PDB entry 6I9Y | X-ray diffraction, 2.14 A resolution | chains B and C of the 3 polymer chains in the assembly

# Chain B
Molecule: Urease subunit beta
From: Sporosarcina pasteurii
Notes: EC 3.5.1.5
UniProt: P41021 (URE2_SPOPA); numbering as in UniProt (aligned over 5-126)
Sequence (122 residues; numbered 5 to 126; the number before each row is that of its first residue):
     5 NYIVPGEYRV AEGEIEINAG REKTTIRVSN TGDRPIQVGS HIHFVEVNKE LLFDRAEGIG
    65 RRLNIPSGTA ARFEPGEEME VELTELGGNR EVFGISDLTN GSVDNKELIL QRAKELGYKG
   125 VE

# Chain C
Molecule: Urease subunit alpha
From: Sporosarcina pasteurii
Notes: EC 3.5.1.5
UniProt: A0A0H3YL32 (A0A0H3YL32_SPOPA); numbering as in UniProt (aligned over 1-570)
Sequence (570 residues; numbered 1 to 570; the number before each row is that of its first residue):
     1 MKINRQQYAE SYGPTVGDQV RLADTDLWIE VEKDYTTYGD EANFGGGKVL REGMGENGTY
    61 TRTENVLDLL LTNALILDYT GIYKADIGVK DGYIVGIGKG GNPDIMDGVT PNMIVGTATE
   121 VIAAEGKIVT AGGIDTHVHF INPDQVDVAL ANGITTLFGG GTGPAEGSKA TTVTPGPWNI
   181 EKMLKSTEGL PINVGILGKG HGSSIAPIME QIDAGAAGLK IHEDWGATPA SIDRSLTVAD
   241 EADVQVAIHS DTLNEAGFLE DTLRAINGRV IHSFHVEGAG GGHAPDIMAM AGHPNVLPSS
   301 TNPTRPFTVN TIDEHLDMLM VCHHLKQNIP EDVAFADSRI RPETIAAEDI LHDLGIISMM
   361 STDALAMGRA GEMVLRTWQT ADKMKKQRGP LAEEKNGSDN FRAKRYVSKY TINPAIAQGI
   421 AHEVGSIEEG KFADLVLWEP KFFGVKADRV IKGGIIAYAQ IGDPSASIPT PQPVMGRRMY
   481 GTVGDLIHDT NITFMSKSSI QQGVPAKLGL KRRIGTVKNC RNIGKKDMKW NDVTTDIDIN
   541 PETYEVKVDG EVLTCEPVKE LPMAQRYFLF
Modified positions: Lys220 (lysine nz-carboxylic acid; KCX)
Bound ions: Ni2+ site 1: His137, His139, Lys220, Asp363 (together with hydroxide ion); Ni2+ site 2: Lys220, His249, His275 (together with hydroxide ion); gold ion site 1: Cys322, His323; gold ion site 2: Cys322, Met367; gold ion site 3 near Cys555 (its only coordinating residue here)
Small-molecule neighbours: hydroxide ion (OH): His137, His139, Lys220, His249, His275, Gly280, Asp363
Reported in the primary citation:
  - Ni2+ coordination: His137, His139, Lys220, His249, His275, Asp363
  - post-translational modification sites: Lys220
  - gold ion coordination: Cys322, His323, Met367, Cys555
  - conformationally variable residues (loop rearrangement, side-chain flip): Asn310 to Ile340, Pro390 to Asn400, Val548 to Cys555

# Chain B / chain C interface
Contacting residue pairs - 92 pairs, chain B then chain C:
  Ile7(B) with Arg21(C); Asp26(C)
  Val8(B) with Arg21(C), hydrogen bond (backbone-side chain)
  Pro9(B) with Ala23(C); Lys441(C); Tyr567(C)
  Gly10(B) with Val20(C); Arg21(C); Ala23(C), hydrogen bond (backbone-backbone); Pro440(C); Lys441(C)
  Glu11(B) with Val20(C); Arg21(C), salt bridge; Trp28(C)
  Tyr12(B) with Ala9(C); Pro14(C); Gln19(C); Val20(C), hydrophobic; Gly126(C)
  Arg13(B) with Asp18(C); Gln19(C), hydrogen bond (backbone-backbone); Trp28(C)
  Val14(B) with Arg5(C); Gln6(C); Ala9(C), hydrophobic; Asp18(C)
  Ala15(B) with Arg5(C); Gly17(C); Asp18(C), hydrogen bond (backbone-side chain)
  Glu16(B) with Arg5(C), hydrogen bond (backbone-side chain)
  Gly17(B) with Arg5(C)
  Glu18(B) with Lys2(C); Ile3(C)
  Ile19(B) with Lys2(C); Ile3(C), hydrogen bond (backbone-backbone); Arg5(C); Tyr8(C), hydrophobic; Thr15(C); Tyr38(C), hydrophobic
  Glu20(B) with Met1(C); Lys2(C); Tyr38(C)
  Ile21(B) with Met1(C), hydrogen bond (backbone-backbone); Ile3(C), hydrophobic; Tyr38(C); Gly39(C)
  Asn22(B) with Tyr38(C), hydrogen bond (backbone-backbone); Gly39(C)
  Arg25(B) with Asp40(C), salt bridge; Asp107(C), salt bridge
  Gly43(B) with Gly47(C); Arg51(C)
  Ser44(B) with Val49(C)
  His45(B) with Gly39(C); Asp40(C), salt bridge; Val49(C); Met54(C); Ile105(C)
  Ile46(B) with Met54(C), hydrophobic
  Arg66(B) with Gly39(C); Asp40(C), salt bridge
  Asn68(B) with Met1(C)
  Pro70(B) with Met1(C); Ile3(C), hydrophobic; Tyr12(C)
  Ser71(B) with Tyr12(C), hydrogen bond (backbone-side chain); Gly39(C); Glu41(C), hydrogen bond (side chain-backbone); Asn43(C), hydrogen bond; Val49(C)
  Gly72(B) with Asn43(C); Lys48(C), hydrogen bond (backbone-side chain); Val49(C)
  Gly91(B) with Asp104(C); Ile105(C), hydrogen bond (backbone-backbone); Met106(C); Asp107(C)
  Gly92(B) with Pro103(C); Met106(C), hydrogen bond (backbone-backbone); Asp107(C), hydrogen bond (backbone-side chain)
  Asn93(B) with Pro103(C), hydrogen bond (backbone-backbone); Asp104(C), hydrogen bond (backbone-backbone)
  Arg94(B) with Asp104(C), hydrogen bond (backbone-backbone)
  Glu95(B) with Asp104(C), hydrogen bond (backbone-backbone); Ile105(C)
  Phe97(B) with Glu52(C); Gly53(C); Thr59(C); Asp104(C)
  Gly98(B) with Glu52(C)
  Ile99(B) with Glu52(C), hydrogen bond (backbone-side chain); Gly53(C)
Also at the interface, not in a pair above, chain B (40 interface residues in all): Tyr6, Lys27, Ile69, Thr73, Leu90, Val96
Also at the interface, not in a pair above, chain C (45 interface residues in all): Asn4, Gly13, Asp24, Gly397, Arg566

# Summary
The interface between chain B and chain C involves 40 residues on one side and 45 on the other, with 20
hydrogen bonds and 5 salt bridges. Polar contacts include Glu11(B)-Arg21(C), Arg25(B)-Asp40(C) and
Arg25(B)-Asp107(C). The paper reports Ni2+ coordination by His137(C), His139(C) and Lys220(C) among others;
gold ion coordination by Cys322(C), His323(C) and Met367(C) among others.
Here chain B is Urease subunit beta and chain C is Urease subunit alpha, both from Sporosarcina pasteurii.
Entry 6I9Y (The 2.14 A X-ray crystal structure of Sporosarcina pasteurii urease in complex with Au(I) ions)
was determined by X-ray diffraction.
